Entry 1W87 (X-ray diffraction, 3.00 A resolution); this record covers chain A.

== Chain A ==
Protein: Ferredoxin-NADP reductase
From: Anabaena sp
Notes: EC 1.18.1.2
UniProtKB: P21890 (FENR_ANASO); residues 0-303 here correspond to UniProt positions 137-440 (UniProt number = residue number + 137)
Sequence (304 residues; each row starts with the number of its first residue; numbering starts at 0):
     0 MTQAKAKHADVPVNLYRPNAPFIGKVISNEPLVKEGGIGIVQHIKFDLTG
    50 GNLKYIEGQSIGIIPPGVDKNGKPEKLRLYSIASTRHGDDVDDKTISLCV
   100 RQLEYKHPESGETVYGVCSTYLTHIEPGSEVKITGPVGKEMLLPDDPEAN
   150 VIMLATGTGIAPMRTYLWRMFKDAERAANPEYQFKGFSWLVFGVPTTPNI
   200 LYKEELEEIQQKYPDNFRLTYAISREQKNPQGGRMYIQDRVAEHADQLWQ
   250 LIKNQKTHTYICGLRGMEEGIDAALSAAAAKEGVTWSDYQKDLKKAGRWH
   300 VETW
Disordered / not traced: 0-8
Construct notes: conflict Q246 (Glu383 in P21890); engineered mutation W303 (Tyr440 in P21890)
Swiss-Prot annotation at these positions:
  - binding site (FAD): R77 to S80, C98 to R100, Y104, V116 to S118, T157
  - binding site (NADP(+)): S80, R100, T157, V193, P194, S223, R224, R233 to Q237, G262, L263, E301
Residues lining bound ligands:
  - FAD (flavin-adenine dinucleotide): R77, L78, Y79, S80, C98, V99, R100, L102, Y104, K105, P107, Y114, G115, V116, C117, S118, T157, A160, E301, W303
  - NADP (NAP; NADP nicotinamide-adenine-dinucleotide phosphate): V40, R100, L102, T155, G156, T157, G192, V193, P194, S223, R224, R233, Y235, Q237, G262, L263, G265, M266, W303

== In short ==
Bound to chain A: flavin-adenine dinucleotide and NADP. UniProt lists 12 FAD-binding residues and 15
NADP+-binding residues.
Chain A is Ferredoxin-NADP reductase (Anabaena sp); the structure, Ferredoxin-NADP reductase (mutation: Y 303
W) complexed with NADP by cocrystallization, was determined by X-ray diffraction together with 1W34, 2BSA and
1W35 from the same study.
